PDB entry 1Q4J | X-ray diffraction, 2.20 A resolution | chains A and B

Chain A (and B):
Protein: Glutathione s-transferase
From: Plasmodium falciparum
Notes: chain B of this document is another copy of the same molecule, construct and numbering; everything in this record applies to it too
Reference sequence: Q95V54 (Q95V54_PLAFA); residues 1-211 here = UniProt positions 1-211
Chain sequence (211 residues; each row starts with the number of its first residue):
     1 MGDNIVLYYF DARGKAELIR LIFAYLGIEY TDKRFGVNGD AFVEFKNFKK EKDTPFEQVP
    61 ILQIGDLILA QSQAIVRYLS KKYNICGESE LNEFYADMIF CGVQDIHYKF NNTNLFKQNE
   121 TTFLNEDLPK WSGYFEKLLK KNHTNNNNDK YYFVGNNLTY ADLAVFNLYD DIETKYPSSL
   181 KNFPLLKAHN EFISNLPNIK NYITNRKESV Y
Not modelled in the structure: 1-2
Small-molecule neighbours:
  - S-hexylglutathione (GTX), molecule 1: Tyr9, Phe10, Gly14, Lys15, Phe45, Gln58, Val59, Pro60, Gln71, Ser72, Gln73, Asn111, Tyr211
  - S-hexylglutathione (GTX), molecule 2: Phe116, Lys117, Gln118, Asn119, Glu120, Thr121

Chain A / chain B interface:
Pairs across the interface (21; chain A residue first):
  Phe10(A) with Lys117(B)
  Asp40(A) with Lys175(B); Pro177(B)
  Phe42(A) with Glu120(B); Leu124(B), hydrophobic; Lys175(B); Tyr176(B), hydrophobic
  Lys49(A) with Thr121(B), hydrogen bond
  Gln58(A) with Gln118(B)
  Asn111(A) with Phe116(B)
  Leu115(A) with Leu115(B), hydrophobic; Val210(B), hydrophobic; Tyr211(B)
  Phe116(A) with Asn111(B); Tyr211(B), hydrophobic
  Thr121(A) with Lys49(B)
  Leu124(A) with Phe42(B), hydrophobic
  Val210(A) with Leu115(B), hydrophobic; Val210(B), hydrophobic
  Tyr211(A) with Leu115(B), hydrogen bond (side chain-backbone); Phe116(B), hydrophobic
Also at the interface, not in a pair above, chain A (14 interface residues in all): Ala41, Lys117
Also at the interface, not in a pair above, chain B (18 interface residues in all): Phe10, Ala41, Lys46

Summary:
The interface between chain A and chain B involves 14 residues on one side and 18 on the other, with 2
hydrogen bonds. Among the polar pairs are Lys49(A)-Thr121(B) and Tyr211(A)-Leu115(B). Chain A binds
S-hexylglutathione.
Both chains are Glutathione s-transferase (Plasmodium falciparum). Entry 1Q4J (Crystal Structure of Pf-GST1
with its inhibitor s-hexyl-GSH) was determined by X-ray diffraction (same publication as 1PA3).
